9H9R - chains A and C of the 42 polymer chains in the assembly; structure by electron microscopy, 8.20 A resolution (very low resolution: no residue pairs are listed; an interface is given only as per-side residue counts).

== Chain A ==
Molecule: Tubulin gamma chain
Organism: Candida albicans
UniProt: A0A8H6F519 (A0A8H6F519_CANAX); numbering as in UniProt (aligned over 1-498)
Chain sequence (498 residues; numbered 1 to 498; the number before each row is that of its first residue):
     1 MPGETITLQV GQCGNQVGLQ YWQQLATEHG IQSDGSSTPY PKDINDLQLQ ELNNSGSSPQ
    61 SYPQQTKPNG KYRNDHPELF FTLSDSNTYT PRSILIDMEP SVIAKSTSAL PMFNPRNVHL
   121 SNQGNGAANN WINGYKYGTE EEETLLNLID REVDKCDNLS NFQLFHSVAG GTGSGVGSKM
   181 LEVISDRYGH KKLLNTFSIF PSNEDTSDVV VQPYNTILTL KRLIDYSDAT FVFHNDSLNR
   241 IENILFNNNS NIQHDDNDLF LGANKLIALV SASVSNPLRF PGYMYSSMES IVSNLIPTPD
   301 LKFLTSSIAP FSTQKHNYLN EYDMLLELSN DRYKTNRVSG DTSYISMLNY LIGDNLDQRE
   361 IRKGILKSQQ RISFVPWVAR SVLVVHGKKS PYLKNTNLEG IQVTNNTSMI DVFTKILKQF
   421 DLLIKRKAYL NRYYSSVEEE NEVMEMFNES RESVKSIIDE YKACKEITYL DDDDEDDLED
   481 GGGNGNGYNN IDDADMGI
Not modelled in the structure: 1-2, 40-72, 121-130, 203-210, 244-261, 339, 474-498

== Chain C ==
Molecule: Spindle pole body component
Organism: Candida albicans
UniProt: Q59PZ2 (Q59PZ2_CANAL); residues 1-871 here = UniProt positions 1-871
Chain sequence (896 residues; row label = number of the first residue in the row; numbers below 1 keep their minus sign (Met-24 is residue -24)):
   -24 MHHHHHHDYD IPTTENLYFQ GAMDPMNTFS SPPNVIREYN DSTYQSPLNS QFHQSPFLQT
    36 QSPDYVSLRE EEDDNNDKNL DIMSSCIVDS VIYKSQKIAG PLLSQISNLN IQQALIIREL
    96 LFTLLGHEGH YIQYSKRYDP TSQISRIEGP DYKIAKNLDI SLKVITKKLV KFGKFYSGLK
   156 SFIQVFDNNK FGKIVQKFCS EVRKFLSSYQ QVLINVEHEF KFNKNFNLNM LDSLLHQEIS
   216 NEMTHLYQIG IEISRITEER QKMSQAEIMG NFEPTTLANT SMNGINSEPN LYYGKFDCCK
   276 GGLLLQVIQE RMVYYKGDPT SLDFLTQLFD IVSSDYIGML NQWLLEGVIN DPFDEFMIRE
   336 KRVPDSFMEI FQSKSEYYWN ELFLIKIDGL LNQFQNSTIQ SKILNTGKYL NIFKRCTGLH
   396 NFESLKEKLT TITSLAAPDL ELKIDEFYHR ANKMLMKLLF DGYNFPSVVN IFQRLFLFAD
   456 SFQIDNFIDS TFSELKRGKL KISVSRLQKQ YDDIFKEKIE NKVGVRPSVY DVLKKNQKLS
   516 VTSESLYKVV EELMEKNSDY LISDNNLRGI FHRVASLRDD SRLTISSTAD SATENVKDEP
   576 TITSVDLTIP LPFPLNLVLN QQLSYQYEIM FKLLINIKFI SKYNSSNWQE MNYSKIWTNS
   636 HFNSSVKKWI LRCRVLHSRI CSFIHELENY IVHDVIEHNF EEIKNLIHTT ATNLATSELG
   696 SDINDEGDNI FNGSLIRGTF NNNSIFDSKV HKHRTTTYVE GISTVEQLIQ KFLDYSSTLL
   756 NDSLLTREES LRQLRKMLDF IFHFNNYIVQ VKKVLVLLNH ELFNEYSKEF PTKFEKPMDQ
   816 ESIDKRFANL SDTFLMQYEK FGENLVTFLA TIKQVGEREN QGLLELSNRL ELCFPE
Not modelled in the structure: -24 to 36, 46-53, 238-275, 530-572, 805-813, 870-871
Sequence notes: initiating methionine (-24); expression tag (-23 to 0)

== Chain A / chain C interface ==
At this resolution (8 A) residue pairs are not listed: 45 residues of chain A and 42 of chain C lie at the interface.

== In short ==
45 residues of chain A face 42 of chain C across their interface.
Here chain A is Tubulin gamma chain and chain C is Spindle pole body component, both from Candida albicans.
Entry 9H9R (Full gamma-tubulin ring complex composed of the Candida albicans gamma-tubulin small complex in
complex with Spc72 ...) was determined by electron microscopy (same publication as 9H9P and 9H9Q).
